Entry 6X50 (electron microscopy, 3.30 A resolution); this record covers chains I and R of the 9 polymer chains in the assembly.

[Chain I]
Name: DNA-directed RNA polymerase subunit beta
Organism: Escherichia coli
Notes: EC 2.7.7.6
Reference sequence: P0A8V4 (RPOB_ECO57); residues 1-1342 here = UniProt positions 1-1342
Chain sequence (1342 residues; each row starts with the number of its first residue):
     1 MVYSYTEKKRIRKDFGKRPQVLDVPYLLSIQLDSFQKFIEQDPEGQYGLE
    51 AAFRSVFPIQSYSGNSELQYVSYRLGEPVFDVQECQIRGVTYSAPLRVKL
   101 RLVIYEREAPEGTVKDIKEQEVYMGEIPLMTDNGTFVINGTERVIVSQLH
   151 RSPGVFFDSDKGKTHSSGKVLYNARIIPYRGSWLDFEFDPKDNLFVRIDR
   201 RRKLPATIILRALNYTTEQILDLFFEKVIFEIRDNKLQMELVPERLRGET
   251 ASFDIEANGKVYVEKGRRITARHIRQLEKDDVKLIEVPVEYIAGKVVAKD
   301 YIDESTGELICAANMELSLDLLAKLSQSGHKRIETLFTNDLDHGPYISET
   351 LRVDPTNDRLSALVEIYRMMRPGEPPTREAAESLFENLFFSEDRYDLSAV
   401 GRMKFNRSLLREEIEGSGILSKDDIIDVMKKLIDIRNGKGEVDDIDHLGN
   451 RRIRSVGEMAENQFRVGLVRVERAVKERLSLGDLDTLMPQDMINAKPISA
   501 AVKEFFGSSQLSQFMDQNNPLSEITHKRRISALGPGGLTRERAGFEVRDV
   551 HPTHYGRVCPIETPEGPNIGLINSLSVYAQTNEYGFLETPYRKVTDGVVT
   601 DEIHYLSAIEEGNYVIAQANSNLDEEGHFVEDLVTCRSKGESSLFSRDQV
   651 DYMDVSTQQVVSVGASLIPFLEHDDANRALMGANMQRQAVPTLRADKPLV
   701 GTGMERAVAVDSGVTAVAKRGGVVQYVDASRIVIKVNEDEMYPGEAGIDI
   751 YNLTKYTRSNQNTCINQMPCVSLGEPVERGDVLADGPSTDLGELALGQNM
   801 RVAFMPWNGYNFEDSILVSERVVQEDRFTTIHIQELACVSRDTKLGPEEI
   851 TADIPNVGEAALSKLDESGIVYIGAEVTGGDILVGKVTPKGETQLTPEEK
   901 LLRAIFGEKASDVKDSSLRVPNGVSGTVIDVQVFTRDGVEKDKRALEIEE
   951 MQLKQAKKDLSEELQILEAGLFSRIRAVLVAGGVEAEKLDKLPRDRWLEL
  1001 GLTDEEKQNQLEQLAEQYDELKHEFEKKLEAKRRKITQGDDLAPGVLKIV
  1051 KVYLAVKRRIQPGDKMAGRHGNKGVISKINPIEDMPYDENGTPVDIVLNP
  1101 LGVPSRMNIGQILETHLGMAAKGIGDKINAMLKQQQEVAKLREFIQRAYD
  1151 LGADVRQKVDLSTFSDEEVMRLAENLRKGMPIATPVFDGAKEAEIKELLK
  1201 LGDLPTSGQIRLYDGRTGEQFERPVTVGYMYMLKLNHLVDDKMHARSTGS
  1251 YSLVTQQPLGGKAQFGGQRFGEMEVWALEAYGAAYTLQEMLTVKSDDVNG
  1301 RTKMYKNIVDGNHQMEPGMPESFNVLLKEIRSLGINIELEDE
Unresolved in the structure: 1, 891-914, 1342

[Chain R]
Molecule: 20-nt RNA strand
Sequence (20 nucleotides; numbered 1 to 20; the number before each row is that of its first residue):
     1 GCAUUCAAAGCGGAGAGGUA
Unresolved in the structure: 1-11
Metal / ion sites: Mg2+: A20 (shared with 3 residues of chain J)

[Interface between chain I and chain R]
Contacting residue pairs (18; chain I residue first):
  Ser-509(I) with G15(R), sugar contact
  Gln-510(I) with G15(R), phosphate contact; A16(R), phosphate contact
  Gln-513(I) with A16(R), hydrogen bond to the sugar; G17(R), sugar contact
  Asp-516(I) with G17(R), sugar contact
  Arg-540(I) with A16(R), salt bridge to the phosphate; G17(R), salt bridge to the phosphate
  Pro-564(I) with G18(R), phosphate contact
  Ile-572(I) with G17(R), phosphate contact
  Arg-687(I) with G18(R), salt bridge to the phosphate
  Gln-688(I) with G18(R), hydrogen bond to the phosphate; U19(R), hydrogen bond to the phosphate
  Lys-1065(I) with U19(R), hydrogen bond to the phosphate; A20(R), salt bridge to the phosphate
  Lys-1073(I) with A20(R), salt bridge to the phosphate
  His-1237(I) with G18(R), sugar contact; U19(R), sugar contact
Interface residues without a listed pair, chain I (19 interface residues in all): Leu-533, Glu-565, Asn-568, Ser-1252, Leu-1253, Leu-1259, Gln-1264
Interface residues without a listed pair, chain R (7 interface residues in all): G12

[In short]
Chain I and chain R form an interface of 19 and 7 residues respectively, with 4 hydrogen bonds and 5 salt
bridges. Among the polar pairs are Gln-513(I)/A16(R), Gln-688(I)/G18(R) and Gln-688(I)/U19(R).
Chain I is DNA-directed RNA polymerase subunit beta (Escherichia coli) and chain R is a 20-nt RNA strand; the
structure, Mfd-bound E.coli RNA polymerase elongation complex - V state, was determined by electron microscopy
(same publication as 6X26, 6X2F, 6X2N, 6X43, 6X4W and 6X4Y).
